2QDH - chains B and C of the 4 polymer chains in the assembly; structure by X-ray diffraction, 1.90 A resolution.

== Chain B (and C) ==
Molecule: Fructose-1,6-bisphosphate aldolase
From: Leishmania mexicana
Notes: EC 4.1.2.13; chain C of this document is another copy of the same molecule, construct and numbering; everything in this record applies to it too
UniProtKB: Q9U5N6 (Q9U5N6_LEIME); numbering as in UniProt (aligned over 1-371)
Sequence (391 residues; row label = number of the first residue in the row; numbers below 1 keep their minus sign (Met-19 is residue -19)):
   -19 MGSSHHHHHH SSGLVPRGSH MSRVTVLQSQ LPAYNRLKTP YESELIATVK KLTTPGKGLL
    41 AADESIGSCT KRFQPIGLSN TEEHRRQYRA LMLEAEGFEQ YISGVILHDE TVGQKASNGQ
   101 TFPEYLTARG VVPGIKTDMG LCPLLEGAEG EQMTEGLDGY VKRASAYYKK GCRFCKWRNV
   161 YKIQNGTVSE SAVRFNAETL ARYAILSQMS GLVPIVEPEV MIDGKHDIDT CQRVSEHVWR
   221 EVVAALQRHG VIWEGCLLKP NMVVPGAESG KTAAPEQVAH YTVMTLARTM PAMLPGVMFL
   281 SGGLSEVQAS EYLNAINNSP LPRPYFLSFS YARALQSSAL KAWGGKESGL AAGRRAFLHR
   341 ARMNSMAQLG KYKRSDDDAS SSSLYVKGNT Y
Not modelled in the structure: -19 to 0, 367-371 (chain C: -19 to 0, 359-371)
Sequence notes: expression tag (-19 to 0)
Small-molecule neighbours: D-mannitol-1,6-diphosphate (M2P): Ala41, Asp43, Glu44, Ser45, Ser48, Lys116, Lys156, Arg158, Glu197, Lys239, Leu280, Ser281, Gly282, Gly283, Ser310, Tyr311, Ala312, Arg313

== Chain B / chain C interface ==
Pairs across the interface - 56 pairs, chain B then chain C:
  Met1(B) - Glu129(C)  hydrogen bond (backbone-side chain)
  Arg3(B) - Asn165(C)  hydrogen bond
  Pro12(B) - Glu170(C)
  Pro12(B) - His217(C)
  Ala13(B) - Arg213(C)
  Ala13(B) - His217(C)
  Tyr14(B) - Gly166(C)  hydrogen bond (side chain-backbone)
  Tyr14(B) - Thr210(C)
  Tyr14(B) - Arg213(C)
  Asn15(B) - Arg220(C)  hydrogen bond
  Arg16(B) - Arg213(C)
  Arg16(B) - Arg268(C)
  Lys18(B) - Arg213(C)
  Asn165(B) - Arg3(C)  hydrogen bond
  Gly166(B) - Tyr14(C)  hydrogen bond (backbone-side chain)
  Glu170(B) - Pro12(C)
  Thr210(B) - Tyr14(C)
  Arg213(B) - Ala13(C)
  Arg213(B) - Tyr14(C)
  Arg213(B) - Arg16(C)
  Arg213(B) - Lys18(C)
  His217(B) - Pro12(C)
  His217(B) - Ala13(C)
  Arg220(B) - Pro12(C)
  Arg220(B) - Asn15(C)  hydrogen bond
  Gln227(B) - Arg268(C)  hydrogen bond (side chain-backbone)
  Trp233(B) - Arg268(C)
  Glu234(B) - Arg268(C)  salt bridge
  Met264(B) - Met273(C)
  Ala267(B) - Pro271(C)
  Ala267(B) - Ala272(C)  hydrogen bond (backbone-backbone)
  Ala267(B) - Met273(C)  hydrogen bond (backbone-backbone)
  Arg268(B) - Arg16(C)
  Arg268(B) - Gln227(C)  hydrogen bond (backbone-side chain)
  Arg268(B) - Trp233(C)
  Arg268(B) - Glu234(C)  salt bridge
  Arg268(B) - Pro271(C)
  Arg268(B) - Met273(C)
  Met270(B) - Met270(C)
  Met270(B) - Pro271(C)
  Met270(B) - Ala272(C)  hydrogen bond (backbone-backbone)
  Pro271(B) - Ala267(C)
  Pro271(B) - Arg268(C)
  Pro271(B) - Met270(C)
  Ala272(B) - Ala267(C)  hydrogen bond (backbone-backbone)
  Ala272(B) - Met270(C)  hydrogen bond (backbone-backbone)
  Ala272(B) - Pro302(C)
  Ala272(B) - Pro304(C)
  Ala272(B) - Tyr305(C)
  Met273(B) - Met264(C)
  Met273(B) - Ala267(C)  hydrogen bond (backbone-backbone)
  Met273(B) - Arg268(C)
  Pro302(B) - Ala272(C)
  Pro302(B) - Met273(C)  hydrophobic
  Pro304(B) - Ala272(C)
  Tyr305(B) - Ala272(C)
Interface residues without a listed pair, chain B (31 interface residues in all): Leu11, Thr167, Thr269
Interface residues without a listed pair, chain C (31 interface residues in all): Leu11, Thr167, Thr269

== Summary ==
Chain B and chain C each contribute 31 residues to their interface; the contacts include 15 hydrogen bonds and
2 salt bridges. Polar pairs include Glu234(B)-Arg268(C), Met1(B)-Glu129(C) and Arg3(B)-Asn165(C). Chain B
binds D-mannitol-1,6-diphosphate.
Both chains are Fructose-1,6-bisphosphate aldolase (Leishmania mexicana). Entry 2QDH
(Fructose-1,6-bisphosphate aldolase from Leishmania mexicana in complex with mannitol-1,6-bisphosphate, a
competitive inhibitor) was determined by X-ray diffraction together with 2QAP and 2QDG from the same study.
